Entry 6EO5 (X-ray diffraction, 2.60 A resolution); this record covers chain A.

Chain A:
Molecule: PpBBE-like 1 D396N
From: Physcomitrella patens subsp. patens
Chain sequence (479 residues; each row starts with the number of its first residue):
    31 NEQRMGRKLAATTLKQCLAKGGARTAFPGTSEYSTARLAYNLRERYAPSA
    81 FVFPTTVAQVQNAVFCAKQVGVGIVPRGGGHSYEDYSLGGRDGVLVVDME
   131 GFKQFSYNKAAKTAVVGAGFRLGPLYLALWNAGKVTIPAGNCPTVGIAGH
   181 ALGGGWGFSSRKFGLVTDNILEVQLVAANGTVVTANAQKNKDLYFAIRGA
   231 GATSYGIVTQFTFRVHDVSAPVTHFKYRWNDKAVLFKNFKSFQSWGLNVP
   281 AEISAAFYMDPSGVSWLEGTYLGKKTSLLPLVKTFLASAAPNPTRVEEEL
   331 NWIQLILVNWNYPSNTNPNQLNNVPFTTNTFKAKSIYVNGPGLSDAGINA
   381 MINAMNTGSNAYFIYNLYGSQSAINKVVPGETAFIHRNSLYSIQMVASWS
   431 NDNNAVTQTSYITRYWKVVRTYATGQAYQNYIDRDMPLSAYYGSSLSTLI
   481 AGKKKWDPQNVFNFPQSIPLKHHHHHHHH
Unresolved in the structure: 31-41, 505-509
Cystine bridges: Cys47-Cys96
Covalently attached groups: flavin-adenine dinucleotide (FAD) linked to His111, Cys172; N-acetylglucosamine (NAG) linked to Asn209
Small-molecule neighbours: FAD (flavin-adenine dinucleotide): Tyr70, Val105, Pro106, Arg107, Gly108, Gly109, Gly110, Ser112, Tyr113, Tyr116, Ser117, Met129, Ala148, Gly170, Asn171, Val175, Gly176, Ala178, Gly179, His180, Leu182, Gly185, Trp186, Gly231, Ala232, Thr233, Gly236, Ile237, Val238, Trp340, Tyr458, Asn460, Tyr461, Phe494
From the paper describing this entry:
  - binding site for flavin-adenine dinucleotide: His111, Cys172

In short:
Flavin-adenine dinucleotide is covalently linked to His111. N-acetylglucosamine is covalently linked to
Asn209. From the paper: a binding site for flavin-adenine dinucleotide at His111 and Cys172.
Chain A is PpBBE-like 1 D396N (Physcomitrella patens subsp. patens); the structure, Physcomitrella patens
BBE-like 1 variant D396N, was determined by X-ray diffraction together with 6EO4 from the same study.
